Entry 8QPB (electron microscopy, 3.70 A resolution); this record covers chains L and 4 of the 17 polymer chains in the assembly.

== Chain L ==
Protein: U4/U6 small nuclear ribonucleoprotein Prp31
From: Homo sapiens
UniProtKB: Q8WWY3 (PRP31_HUMAN); residue numbers follow UniProt; this construct covers 1-499
Amino-acid sequence (499 residues; numbered 1 to 499; the number before each row is that of its first residue):
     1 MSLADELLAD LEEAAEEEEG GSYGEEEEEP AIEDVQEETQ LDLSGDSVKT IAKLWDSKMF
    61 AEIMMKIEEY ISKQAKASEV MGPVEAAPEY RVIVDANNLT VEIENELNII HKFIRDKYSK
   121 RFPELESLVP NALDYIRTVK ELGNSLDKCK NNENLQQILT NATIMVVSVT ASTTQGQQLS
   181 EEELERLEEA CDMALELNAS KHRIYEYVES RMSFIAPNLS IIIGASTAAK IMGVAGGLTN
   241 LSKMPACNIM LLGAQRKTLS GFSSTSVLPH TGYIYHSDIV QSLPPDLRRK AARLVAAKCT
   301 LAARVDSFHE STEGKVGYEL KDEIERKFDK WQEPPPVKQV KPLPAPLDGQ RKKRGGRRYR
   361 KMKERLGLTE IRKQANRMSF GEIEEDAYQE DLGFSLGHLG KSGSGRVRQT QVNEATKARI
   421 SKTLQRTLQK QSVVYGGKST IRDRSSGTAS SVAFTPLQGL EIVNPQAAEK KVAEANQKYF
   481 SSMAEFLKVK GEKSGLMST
Disordered / not traced: 1-51, 81-85, 433-499
Curated features (UniProtKB/Swiss-Prot):
  - motif: Arg351 to Glu364 (Nuclear localization signal (NLS))
  - site: Cys247 (Interaction with U4 snRNA), His270 (Interaction with U4 snRNA and U4atac snRNA), Arg289 (Interaction with U4atac snRNA), Arg293 (Interaction with U4 snRNA and U4atac snRNA), Lys298 (Interaction with U4 snRNA and U4atac snRNA)
  - modified residue: Ser379 (Phosphoserine), Ser395 (Phosphoserine), Ser432 (Phosphoserine), Lys438 (N6-acetyllysine), Ser439 (Phosphoserine), Thr440 (Phosphothreonine), Ser450 (Phosphoserine), Thr455 (Phosphothreonine)
  - cross-link (Glycyl lysine isopeptide (Lys-Gly)): Lys471 (interchain with G-Cter in SUMO2), Lys478 (interchain with G-Cter in SUMO2)

== Chain 4 ==
Molecule: U4 snRNA
From: Homo sapiens
Sequence (144 nucleotides; numbered 1 to 144; the number before each row is that of its first residue):
     1 AGCUUUGCGC AGUGGCAGUA UCGUAGCCAA UGAGGUCUAU CCGAGGCGCG AUUAUUGCUA
    61 AUUGAAAACU UUUCCCAAUA CCCCGCCGUG ACGACUUGCA AUAUAGUCGG CACUGGCAAU
   121 UUUUGACAGU CUCUACGGAG ACUG
Disordered / not traced: 81-144

== Interface between chain L and chain 4 ==
Residue-residue contacts - 58 pairs, chain L then chain 4:
  Met244(L) - U40(4)  base contact
  Cys247(L) - C41(4)  hydrogen bond to the base
  Cys247(L) - C42(4)  base contact
  Cys247(L) - G43(4)  hydrogen bond to the base
  Asn248(L) - U40(4)  hydrogen bond to the phosphate
  Asn248(L) - C41(4)  hydrogen bond to the phosphate
  Met250(L) - G35(4)  base contact
  Met250(L) - A39(4)  base contact
  Met250(L) - C41(4)  base contact
  Leu251(L) - A39(4)  base contact
  Leu251(L) - U40(4)  sugar contact
  Leu251(L) - C41(4)  base contact
  Leu252(L) - U40(4)  base contact
  Arg256(L) - A39(4)  salt bridge to the phosphate
  His270(L) - C37(4)  salt bridge to the phosphate
  His270(L) - A39(4)  stacking on the base
  Arg289(L) - U36(4)  salt bridge to the phosphate
  Lys290(L) - G34(4)  phosphate contact
  Arg293(L) - G34(4)  salt bridge to the phosphate
  Arg293(L) - G35(4)  salt bridge to the phosphate
  Ala297(L) - G32(4)  phosphate contact
  Lys298(L) - U31(4)  hydrogen bond to the phosphate
  Lys298(L) - G32(4)  salt bridge to the phosphate
  Leu301(L) - U31(4)  base contact
  Lys327(L) - C28(4)  hydrogen bond to the phosphate
  Lys327(L) - A29(4)  salt bridge to the phosphate
  Lys330(L) - C27(4)  hydrogen bond to the sugar
  Lys338(L) - G48(4)  hydrogen bond to the phosphate
  Lys338(L) - C49(4)  salt bridge to the phosphate
  Asp348(L) - G64(4)  sugar contact
  Gln350(L) - U62(4)  hydrogen bond to the base
  Gln350(L) - U63(4)  hydrogen bond to the base
  Arg351(L) - U53(4)  base contact
  Lys352(L) - U53(4)  base contact
  Lys352(L) - A61(4)  base contact
  Lys352(L) - U62(4)  base contact
  Lys353(L) - U53(4)  base contact
  Arg354(L) - U53(4)  hydrogen bond to the base
  Arg354(L) - U56(4)  hydrogen bond to the base
  Arg354(L) - G57(4)  hydrogen bond to the base
  Arg354(L) - C58(4)  base contact
  Arg357(L) - C16(4)  base contact
  Arg357(L) - A17(4)  base contact
  Arg357(L) - G18(4)  hydrogen bond to the base
  Arg358(L) - G18(4)  hydrogen bond to the sugar
  Arg358(L) - A54(4)  sugar contact
  Arg358(L) - U55(4)  salt bridge to the phosphate
  Lys361(L) - G18(4)  base contact
  Arg365(L) - G18(4)  salt bridge to the phosphate
  Arg419(L) - A17(4)  salt bridge to the phosphate
  Arg419(L) - G18(4)  salt bridge to the phosphate
  Ser421(L) - U19(4)  hydrogen bond to the sugar
  Ser421(L) - A20(4)  hydrogen bond to the phosphate
  Lys422(L) - A20(4)  hydrogen bond to the phosphate
  Lys422(L) - U21(4)  salt bridge to the phosphate
  Thr423(L) - A20(4)  hydrogen bond to the phosphate
  Lys430(L) - C37(4)  base contact
  Gln431(L) - U36(4)  hydrogen bond to the base
Other interface residues (no listed pair), chain L (38 interface residues in all): Val234, Pro336, Gln339, Gly349, Met362
Other interface residues (no listed pair), chain 4 (35 interface residues in all): U38, G50, A60

== Summary ==
38 residues of chain L and 35 residues of chain 4 are in contact; the contacts include 20 hydrogen bonds, 13
salt bridges and 1 aromatic stacking contact. Polar contacts include Cys247(L)-C41(4), Cys247(L)-G43(4) and
Gln350(L)-U62(4).
Chain L is U4/U6 small nuclear ribonucleoprotein Prp31 and chain 4 is U4 snRNA, both from Homo sapiens; the
structure, Cryo-EM Structure of Pre-B+ATP Complex (core part), was determined by electron microscopy (same
publication as 8QOZ, 8QP8, 8QP9, 8QPA, 8QPE and 8QPK).
